PDB entry 4Y4H | X-ray diffraction, 3.10 A resolution | chains C and D of the 4 polymer chains in the assembly

# Chain C
Protein: Chimeric TCR Valpha14/Jalpha18 chain (mouse variable domain/ human constant domain)
Source organism: Mus musculus, Homo sapiens
Amino-acid sequence (209 residues; row label = number of the first residue in the row; numbering starts at 0):
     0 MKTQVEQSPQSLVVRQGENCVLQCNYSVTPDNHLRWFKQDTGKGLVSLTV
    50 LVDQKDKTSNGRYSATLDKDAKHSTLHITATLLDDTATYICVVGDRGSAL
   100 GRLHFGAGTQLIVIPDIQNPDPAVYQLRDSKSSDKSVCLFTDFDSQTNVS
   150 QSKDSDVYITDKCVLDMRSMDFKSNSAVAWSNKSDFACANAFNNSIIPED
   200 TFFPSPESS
Disordered / not traced: 0-1, 183, 205-208
Disulfide bonds: C23-C90, C137-C187
Small-molecule neighbours: gck152 (49X; (1R)-1,5-anhydro-1-{(1E,3S,4S,5R)-4,5-dihydroxy-3-[(8-phenyloctanoyl)amino]nonadec-1-en-1-yl}-D-galactitol): P29, N31, D94, R95, G96

# Chain D
Protein: Chimeric TCR Vbeta8.2 chain (mouse variable domain/ human constant domain)
Source organism: Mus musculus, Homo sapiens
Amino-acid sequence (241 residues; each row starts with the number of its first residue; numbering starts at 0):
     0 MEAAVTQSPRNKVAVTGGKVTLSCNQTNNHNNMYWYRQDTGHGLRLIHYS
    50 YGAGSTEKGDIPDGYKASRPSQENFSLILELATPSQTSVYFCASGDEGYT
   100 QYFGPGTRLLVLEDLRNVTPPKVSLFEPSKAEISHTQKATLVCLATGFYP
   150 DHVELSWWVNGKEVHSGVCTDPQPLKEQPALNDSRYSLSSRLRVSATFWQ
   200 NPRNHFRCQVQFYGLSENDEWTQDRAKPVTQIVSAEAWGRA
Disordered / not traced: 0-1
Disulfide bonds: C23-C91, C142-C207

# Interface between chain C and chain D
Contacting residue pairs - 82 pairs, chain C then chain D:
  H32(C) with Y98(D)
  R34(C) with T99(D), hydrogen bond
  Q38(C) with Q37(D), hydrogen bond; F90(D)
  G41(C) with R107(D), hydrogen bond (backbone-side chain)
  G43(C) with F90(D)
  L44(C) with L43(D), hydrophobic; F102(D), hydrophobic
  I89(C) with Q37(D)
  G96(C) with Y98(D)
  S97(C) with E96(D); G97(D); Y98(D)
  A98(C) with D95(D); E96(D), hydrogen bond (backbone-backbone); G97(D), hydrogen bond (backbone-backbone)
  R101(C) with L45(D); D59(D), salt bridge
  L102(C) with Y35(D); Q100(D)
  F104(C) with G42(D); L43(D); F102(D), hydrophobic
  G105(C) with G42(D)
  A106(C) with H41(D); G42(D)
  D120(C) with H134(D), salt bridge
  Y124(C) with S128(D); A130(D); E131(D); H134(D); T135(D)
  Q125(C) with S128(D)
  L126(C) with F125(D); E126(D); T139(D); V141(D), hydrophobic
  R127(C) with F125(D); E126(D), hydrogen bond (backbone-backbone)
  D128(C) with S123(D); L124(D); F125(D)
  S129(C) with L124(D), hydrogen bond (backbone-backbone); E126(D); E235(D), hydrogen bond (side chain-backbone)
  K134(C) with F125(D)
  S135(C) with F125(D)
  V136(C) with F125(D), hydrophobic
  L138(C) with T139(D); V141(D), hydrophobic
  T140(C) with R192(D)
  D141(C) with R192(D), salt bridge
  Y157(C) with L174(D), hydrophobic; E176(D), hydrogen bond (side chain-backbone); Q177(D)
  I158(C) with L174(D)
  T159(C) with D170(D); S188(D); R190(D), hydrogen bond
  D160(C) with R190(D)
  C162(C) with C168(D), disulfide; T169(D)
  V163(C) with C168(D)
  L164(C) with G166(D); V167(D); C168(D), hydrophobic
  D165(C) with S165(D); G166(D), hydrogen bond (backbone-backbone)
  M166(C) with S165(D); R192(D); V193(D), hydrophobic
  R167(C) with S165(D), hydrogen bond (backbone-side chain)
  F171(C) with K137(D); R192(D)
  S173(C) with R192(D), hydrogen bond
  S175(C) with R190(D), hydrogen bond
  A176(C) with R190(D)
  V177(C) with R190(D)
  W179(C) with L143(D), hydrophobic; S186(D)
  F201(C) with H134(D)
  P203(C) with A130(D), hydrophobic
Interface residues without a listed pair, chain C (55 interface residues in all): N31, F36, K42, V49, V51, R95, S154, S168, M169
Interface residues without a listed pair, chain D (54 interface residues in all): N31, Y33, G40, Y48, Y50, P104, P127, K175, S194, A236
Cross-chain cystine bridges: C162(C)-C168(D)

# Overview
55 residues of chain C and 54 residues of chain D are in contact, with 1 disulfide bond, 14 hydrogen bonds and
3 salt bridges. Polar contacts include R101(C)-D59(D), D120(C)-H134(D) and D141(C)-R192(D). Chain C binds
gck152.
Chain C is Chimeric TCR Valpha14/Jalpha18 chain (mouse variable domain/ human constant domain) and chain D is
Chimeric TCR Vbeta8.2 chain (mouse variable domain/ human constant domain), both from Mus musculus, Homo
sapiens; the structure, Crystal structure of the mCD1d/GCK152/iNKTCR ternary complex, was determined by X-ray
diffraction.
